5UAH - chains C and E of the 6 polymer chains in the assembly; structure by X-ray diffraction, 4.10 A resolution (low resolution: residue-level contacts below are approximate; hydrogen-bond / salt-bridge calls are withheld).

Chain C:
Molecule: DNA-directed RNA polymerase subunit beta
Source organism: Escherichia coli (strain K12)
Notes: EC 2.7.7.6
Reference sequence: P0A8V2 (RPOB_ECOLI); numbering as in UniProt (aligned over 1-1342)
Chain sequence (1342 residues; numbered 1 to 1342; the number before each row is that of its first residue):
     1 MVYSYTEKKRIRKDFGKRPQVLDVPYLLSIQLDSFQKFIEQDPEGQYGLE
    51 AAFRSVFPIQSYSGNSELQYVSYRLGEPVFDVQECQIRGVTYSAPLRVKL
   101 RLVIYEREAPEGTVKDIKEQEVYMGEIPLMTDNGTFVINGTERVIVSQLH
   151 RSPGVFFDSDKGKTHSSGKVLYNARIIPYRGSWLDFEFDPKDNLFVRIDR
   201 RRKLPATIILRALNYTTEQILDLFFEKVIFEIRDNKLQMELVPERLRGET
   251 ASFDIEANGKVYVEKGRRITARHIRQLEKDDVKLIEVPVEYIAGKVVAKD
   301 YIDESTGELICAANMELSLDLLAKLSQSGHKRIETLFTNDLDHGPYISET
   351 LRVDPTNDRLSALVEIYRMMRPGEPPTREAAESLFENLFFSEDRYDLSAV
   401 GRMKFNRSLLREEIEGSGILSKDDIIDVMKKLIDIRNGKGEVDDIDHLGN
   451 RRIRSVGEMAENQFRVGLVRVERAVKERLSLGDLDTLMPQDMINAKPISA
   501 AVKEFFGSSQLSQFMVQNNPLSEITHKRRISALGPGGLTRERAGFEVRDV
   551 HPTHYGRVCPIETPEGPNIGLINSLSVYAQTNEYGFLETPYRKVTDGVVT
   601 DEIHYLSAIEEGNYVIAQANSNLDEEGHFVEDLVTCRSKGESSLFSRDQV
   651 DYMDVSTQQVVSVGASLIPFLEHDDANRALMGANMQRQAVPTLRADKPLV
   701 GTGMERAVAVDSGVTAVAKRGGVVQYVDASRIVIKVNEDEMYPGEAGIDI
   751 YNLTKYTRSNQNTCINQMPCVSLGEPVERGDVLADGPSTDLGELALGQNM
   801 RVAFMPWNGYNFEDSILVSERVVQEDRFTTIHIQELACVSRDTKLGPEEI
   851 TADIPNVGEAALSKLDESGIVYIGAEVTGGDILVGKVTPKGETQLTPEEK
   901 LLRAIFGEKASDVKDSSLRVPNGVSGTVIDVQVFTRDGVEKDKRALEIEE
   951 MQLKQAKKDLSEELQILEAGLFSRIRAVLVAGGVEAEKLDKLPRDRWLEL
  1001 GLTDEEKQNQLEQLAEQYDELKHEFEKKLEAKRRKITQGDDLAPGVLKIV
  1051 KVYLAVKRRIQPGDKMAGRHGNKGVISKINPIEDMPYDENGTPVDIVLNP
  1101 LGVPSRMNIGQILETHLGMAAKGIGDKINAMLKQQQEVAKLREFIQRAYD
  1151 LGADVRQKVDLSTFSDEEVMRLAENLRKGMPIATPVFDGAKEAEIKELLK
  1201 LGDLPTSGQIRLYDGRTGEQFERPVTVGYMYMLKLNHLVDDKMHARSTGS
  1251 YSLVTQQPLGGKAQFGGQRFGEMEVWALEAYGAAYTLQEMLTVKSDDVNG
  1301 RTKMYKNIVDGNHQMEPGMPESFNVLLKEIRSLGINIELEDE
Not modelled in the structure: 1-2
Sequence notes: engineered mutation Val516 (Asp in P0A8V2)
Ion coordination: Mg2+: Glu813 (shared with 1 residue of chain D)
Residues lining bound ligands: rifampicin (RFP): Arg143, Ser509, Gln510, Leu511, Ser512, Gln513, Phe514, Val516, His526, Arg529, Ser531, Leu533, Gly534, Arg540, Pro564, Asn568, Ile572, Arg687
Swiss-Prot annotation at these positions:
  - modified residue (N6-acetyllysine): Lys1022, Lys1200
  - mutagenesis: Ile561 (I561S: Resistant to antibiotics salinamide A and B), Ile569 (I569S: Resistant to antibiotics salinamide A and B), Ala665 (A665E: Resistant to antibiotics salinamide A and B), Asp675 (D675A/G: Resistant to antibiotics salinamide A and B), Asn677 (N677H/K: Resistant to antibiotics salinamide A and B), Leu680 (L680M: Resistant to antibiotics salinamide A and B), Glu813 (E813K: Disrupts the enzyme's active center)
Reported in the primary citation:
  - mutagenesis - D516V, S531L (Kd 263 uM): decreased binding to rifampicin
  - mutagenesis - H526Y (IC50 >= 2 mM): abolished binding to rifampicin

Chain E:
Molecule: DNA-directed RNA polymerase subunit omega
Source organism: Escherichia coli (strain K12)
Notes: EC 2.7.7.6
Reference sequence: P0A800 (RPOZ_ECOLI); residues 1-91 here = UniProt positions 1-91
Chain sequence (91 residues; numbered 1 to 91; the number before each row is that of its first residue):
     1 MARVTVQDAVEKIGNRFDLVLVAARRARQMQVGGKDPLVPEENDKTTVIA
    51 LREIEEGLINNQILDVRERQEQQEQEAAELQAVTAIAEGRR
Not modelled in the structure: 1, 91

Interface between chain C and chain E:
Pairs across the interface - 7 pairs, chain C then chain E:
  Gly1282(C) with Phe17(E)
  Tyr1285(C) with Leu21(E)
  Gly1311(C) with Gln31(E)
  Asn1312(C) with Val32(E)
  His1313(C) with Arg28(E); Gln31(E)
  Gln1314(C) with Arg28(E)

Summary:
6 residues of chain C face 5 of chain E across their interface. Chain C binds rifampicin. Curated annotation
(UniProt) lists 7 mutagenesis sites on chain C. From the paper: D516V and S531L of chain C reduce binding to
rifampicin; H526Y of chain C abolishes binding to rifampicin.
Chain C is DNA-directed RNA polymerase subunit beta and chain E is DNA-directed RNA polymerase subunit omega,
both from Escherichia coli (strain K12); the structure, Escherichia coli RNA polymerase and Rifampin complex,
RpoB D516V mutant, was determined by X-ray diffraction together with 5UAG, 5UAC, 5UAJ, 5UAL and 5UAQ from the
same study.
